Entry 3R5W (X-ray diffraction, 1.79 A resolution); this record covers chain A.

Chain A:
Molecule: Deazaflavin-dependent nitroreductase
Source organism: Mycobacterium tuberculosis
Notes: EC 1.-.-.-
Reference sequence: P71854 (DDN_MYCTU); residue numbers follow UniProt; this construct covers 41-151
Amino-acid sequence (112 residues; each row starts with the number of its first residue):
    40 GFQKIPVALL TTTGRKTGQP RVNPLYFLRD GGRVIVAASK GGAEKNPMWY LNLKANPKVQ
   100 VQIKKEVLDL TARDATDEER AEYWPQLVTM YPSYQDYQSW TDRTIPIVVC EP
Not modelled in the structure: 40-42
Differences from the reference sequence: expression tag (40)
Ligand contacts: coenzyme f420 (F42): Val46, Gly53, Arg54, Lys55, Thr56, Gly57, Arg60, Asn62, Pro63, Leu64, Tyr65, Ala76, Ala77, Ser78, Lys79, Pro86, Met87, Trp88, Leu90, Asn91, Tyr133
Reported in the primary citation:
  - binding site for coenzyme f420: Arg54, Lys55, Thr56, Arg60, Pro63, Ala76, Lys79, Met87, Trp88, Asn91, Tyr133
  - catalytic residues: Ser78, Tyr130, Tyr136 (proposed by the authors, not directly observed)
  - mutagenesis - Y65A, Y65L, A76G, S78A, K79L, Y130A, Y130L, Y133A, Y133L, Y136L, Y136V, R142A, R142L, I144A, I144G: abolished catalytic activity
  - mutagenesis - F41A, Q42L, Y65A, Y65F, Y130F, S132A, S132V, Y133F, I144V: decreased catalytic activity
  - mutagenesis - F41L, D135N, Y136F: unchanged catalytic activity

Summary:
Ligands of chain A: coenzyme f420. The paper reports catalytic residues Ser78, Tyr130 and Tyr136; Y65A, Y65L
and A76G, among others, abolish catalytic activity; 26 substitutions were tested in all.
Chain A is Deazaflavin-dependent nitroreductase (Mycobacterium tuberculosis); the structure, Structure of Ddn,
the Deazaflavin-dependent nitroreductase from Mycobacterium tuberculosis involved in bioreductive activation
of PA-824, with ..., was determined by X-ray diffraction (same publication as 3R5L, 3R5P, 3R5R and 3R5Z).
